7DEN - chain A; structure by X-ray diffraction, 2.07 A resolution.

Chain A:
Molecule: UDP-3-O-acyl-N-acetylglucosamine deacetylase
Organism: Pseudomonas aeruginosa PAO1
Notes: EC 3.5.1.108
Reference sequence: P47205 (LPXC_PSEAE); residues 1-299 here = UniProt positions 1-299
Chain sequence (299 residues; numbered 1 to 299; the number before each row is that of its first residue):
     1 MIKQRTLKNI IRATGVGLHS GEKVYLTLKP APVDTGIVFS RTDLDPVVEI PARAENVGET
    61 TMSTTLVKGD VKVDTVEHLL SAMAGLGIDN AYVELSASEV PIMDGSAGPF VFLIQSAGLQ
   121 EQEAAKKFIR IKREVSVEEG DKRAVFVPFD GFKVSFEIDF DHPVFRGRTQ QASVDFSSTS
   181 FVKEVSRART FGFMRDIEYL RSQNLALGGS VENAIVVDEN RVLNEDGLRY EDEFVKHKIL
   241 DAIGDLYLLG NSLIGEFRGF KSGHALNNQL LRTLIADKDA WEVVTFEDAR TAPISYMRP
Disordered / not traced: 166-169
Differences from the reference sequence: engineered mutation Ser-40 (Cys in P47205)
Ion coordination: Zn2+: His-78, His-237, Asp-241 (together with H4R)
Residues lining bound ligands: H4R (4-[(1R,5S)-6-[2-[4-[3-[[2-[(1S)-1-oxidanylethyl]imidazol-1-yl]methyl]-1,2-oxazol-5-yl]phenyl]ethynyl]-3-azabicyclo[3.1.0]hexan-3-yl]butanoic acid): Leu-18, His-19, Met-62, Ser-63, Thr-75, Glu-77, His-78, Thr-190, Phe-191, Gly-192, Met-194, Ile-197, Leu-200, Ala-206, Gly-209, Ser-210, Val-211, Ala-214, Val-216, His-237, Asp-241, His-264
Swiss-Prot annotation at these positions:
  - active site: His-264 (Proton donor)
  - binding site (Zn(2+)): His-78, His-237, Asp-241

Overview:
Chain A binds compound H4R. The Zn2+ site is built by His-78, His-237 and Asp-241. UniProt lists active-site
residue His-264 and 3 Zn2+-binding residues.
Chain A is UDP-3-O-acyl-N-acetylglucosamine deacetylase (Pseudomonas aeruginosa PAO1); the structure, Crystal
structure of P.aeruginosa LpxC in complex with inhibitor, was determined by X-ray diffraction together with
7DEL and 7DEM from the same study.
